6CP5 - chains X and 7 of the 16 polymer chains in the assembly; structure by electron microscopy, 4.20 A resolution (low resolution: residue-level contacts below are approximate; hydrogen-bond / salt-bridge calls are withheld).

== Chain X ==
Protein: ATP synthase subunit a
From: Saccharomyces cerevisiae (strain ATCC 204508 / S288c)
Reference sequence: P00854 (ATP6_YEAST); residues 1-249 here correspond to UniProt positions 11-259 (UniProt number = residue number + 10)
Chain sequence (249 residues; row label = number of the first residue in the row):
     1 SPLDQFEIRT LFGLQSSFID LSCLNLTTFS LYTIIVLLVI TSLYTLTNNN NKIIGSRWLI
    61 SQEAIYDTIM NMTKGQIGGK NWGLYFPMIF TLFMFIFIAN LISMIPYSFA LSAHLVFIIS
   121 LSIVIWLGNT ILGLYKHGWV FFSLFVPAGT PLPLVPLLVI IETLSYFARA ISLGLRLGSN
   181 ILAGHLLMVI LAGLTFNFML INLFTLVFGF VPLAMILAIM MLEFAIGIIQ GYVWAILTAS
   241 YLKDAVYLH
Disordered / not traced: 1-25
What the authors report for this chain:
  - mutagenesis - I161M, S165C, S165T, S165Y, L222F: increased growth (citing earlier work)

== Chain 7 ==
Protein: ATP synthase subunit d, mitochondrial
From: Saccharomyces cerevisiae (strain ATCC 204508 / S288c)
Reference sequence: P30902 (ATP7_YEAST); residues 1-173 here correspond to UniProt positions 2-174 (UniProt number = residue number + 1)
Chain sequence (173 residues; row label = number of the first residue in the row):
     1 SLAKSAANKL DWAKVISSLR ITGSTATQLS SFKKRNDEAR RQLLELQSQP TEVDFSHYRS
    61 VLKNTSVIDK IESYVKQYKP VKIDASKQLQ VIESFEKHAM TNAKETESLV SKELKDLQST
   121 LDNIQSARPF DELTVDDLTK IKPEIDAKVE EMVKKGKWDV PGYKDRFGNL NVM
Disordered / not traced: 1-106

== How chain X and chain 7 interact ==
Residue-residue contacts (33):
  Asn50(X) with Thr134(7)
  Asn51(X) with Thr134(7); Val135(7); Asp136(7)
  Lys52(X) with Asp131(7); Glu132(7); Leu133(7)
  Ile53(X) with Leu133(7); Val135(7); Leu138(7)
  Ile54(X) with Phe130(7); Asp131(7)
  Glu63(X) with Leu170(7)
  Ala64(X) with Leu170(7)
  Tyr66(X) with Trp158(7)
  Asp67(X) with Asn169(7); Leu170(7); Asn171(7)
  Thr68(X) with Asn171(7); Met173(7)
  Met70(X) with Trp158(7); Asp159(7)
  Asn71(X) with Asn169(7); Asn171(7); Met173(7)
  Met72(X) with Met173(7)
  Lys74(X) with Asp159(7)
  Trp82(X) with Asp159(7)
  Gly83(X) with Gly156(7); Trp158(7)
  Leu84(X) with Lys155(7)
  Phe86(X) with Trp158(7)
  Tyr232(X) with Met173(7)
Other interface residues (no listed pair), chain X (20 interface residues in all): Pro87
Other interface residues (no listed pair), chain 7 (19 interface residues in all): Val160, Tyr163, Val172

== In short ==
20 residues of chain X face 19 of chain 7 across their interface. The paper reports that I161M, S165C and
S165T of chain X, among others, increase growth; 5 substitutions were tested in all.
Here chain X is ATP synthase subunit a and chain 7 is ATP synthase subunit d, mitochondrial, both from
Saccharomyces cerevisiae (strain ATCC 204508 / S288c). Entry 6CP5 (Monomer yeast ATP synthase Fo reconstituted
in nanodisc with inhibitor of oligomycin bound generated from focused ...) was determined by electron
microscopy (same publication as 6CP3, 6CP6 and 6CP7).
